PDB entry 5TA6 | X-ray diffraction, 2.50 A resolution | chain A

Chain A:
Name: Serine/threonine-protein kinase PLK1
From: Homo sapiens
Notes: EC 2.7.11.21
UniProtKB: P53350 (PLK1_HUMAN); residue numbers follow UniProt; this construct covers 13-345
Amino-acid sequence (358 residues; each row starts with the number of its first residue; numbers below 1 keep their minus sign (Met-12 is residue -12)):
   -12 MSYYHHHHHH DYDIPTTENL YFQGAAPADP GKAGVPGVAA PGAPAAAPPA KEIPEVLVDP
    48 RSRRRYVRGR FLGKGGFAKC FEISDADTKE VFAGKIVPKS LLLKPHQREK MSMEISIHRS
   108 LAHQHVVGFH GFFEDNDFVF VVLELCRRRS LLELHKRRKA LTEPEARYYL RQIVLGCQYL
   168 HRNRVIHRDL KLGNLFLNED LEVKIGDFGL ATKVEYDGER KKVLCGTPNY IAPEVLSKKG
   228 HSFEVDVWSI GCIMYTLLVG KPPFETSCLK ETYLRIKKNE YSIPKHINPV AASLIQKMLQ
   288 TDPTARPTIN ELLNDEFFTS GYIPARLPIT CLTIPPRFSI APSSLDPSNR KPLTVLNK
Unresolved in the structure: -12 to 36, 331-345
Sequence notes: initiating methionine (-12); expression tag (-11 to 12); conflict Val210 (Thr in P53350)
Bound ions: Zn2+: His93, Cys212, Cys255
Residues lining bound ligands: 79D (4-{[(6R)-7-cyano-5-cyclopentyl-6-ethyl-5,6-dihydroimidazo[1,5-f]pteridin-3-yl]amino}-3-methoxy-N-(1-methylpiperidin-4-yl)benzamide): Arg57, Phe58, Leu59, Gly60, Lys61, Cys67, Glu69, Ala80, Gly81, Lys82, Val114, Leu130, Glu131, Leu132, Cys133, Arg134, Arg136, Phe183, Gly193, Asp194
Swiss-Prot annotation at these positions:
  - region: Asp194 to Glu221 (Activation loop)
  - motif: Arg337 to Leu340 (D-box that targets the protein for proteasomal degradation in anaphase)
  - active site: Asp176 (Proton acceptor)
  - binding site (ATP): Leu59 to Cys67, Lys82, Glu131, Lys178 to Asn181, Asp194
  - modified residue: Ser103 (Phosphoserine), Ser137 (Phosphoserine), Thr214 (Phosphothreonine), Ser269 (Phosphoserine), Ser335 (Phosphoserine)
  - cross-link (Glycyl lysine isopeptide (Lys-Gly)): Lys19 (interchain with G-Cter in ubiquitin), Lys338 (interchain with G-Cter in SUMO2)

In short:
Ligands of chain A: compound 79D. His93, Cys212 and Cys255 form the Zn2+ site. UniProt lists active-site
residue Asp176 and 16 ATP-binding residues.
Chain A is Serine/threonine-protein kinase PLK1 (Homo sapiens); the structure, Crystal structure of PLK1 in
complex with a novel 5,6-dihydroimidazolo[1,5-f]pteridine inhibitor, was determined by X-ray diffraction (same
publication as 5TA8).
